8X9W - chains C and k of the 20 polymer chains in the assembly; structure by electron microscopy, 4.50 A resolution (low resolution: residue-level contacts below are approximate; hydrogen-bond / salt-bridge calls are withheld).

== Chain C ==
Protein: Major capsid protein
From: Human alphaherpesvirus 3
UniProt: P09245 (MCP_VZVD); numbering as in UniProt (aligned over 14-1394)
Sequence (1387 residues; numbered 8 to 1394; the number before each row is that of its first residue):
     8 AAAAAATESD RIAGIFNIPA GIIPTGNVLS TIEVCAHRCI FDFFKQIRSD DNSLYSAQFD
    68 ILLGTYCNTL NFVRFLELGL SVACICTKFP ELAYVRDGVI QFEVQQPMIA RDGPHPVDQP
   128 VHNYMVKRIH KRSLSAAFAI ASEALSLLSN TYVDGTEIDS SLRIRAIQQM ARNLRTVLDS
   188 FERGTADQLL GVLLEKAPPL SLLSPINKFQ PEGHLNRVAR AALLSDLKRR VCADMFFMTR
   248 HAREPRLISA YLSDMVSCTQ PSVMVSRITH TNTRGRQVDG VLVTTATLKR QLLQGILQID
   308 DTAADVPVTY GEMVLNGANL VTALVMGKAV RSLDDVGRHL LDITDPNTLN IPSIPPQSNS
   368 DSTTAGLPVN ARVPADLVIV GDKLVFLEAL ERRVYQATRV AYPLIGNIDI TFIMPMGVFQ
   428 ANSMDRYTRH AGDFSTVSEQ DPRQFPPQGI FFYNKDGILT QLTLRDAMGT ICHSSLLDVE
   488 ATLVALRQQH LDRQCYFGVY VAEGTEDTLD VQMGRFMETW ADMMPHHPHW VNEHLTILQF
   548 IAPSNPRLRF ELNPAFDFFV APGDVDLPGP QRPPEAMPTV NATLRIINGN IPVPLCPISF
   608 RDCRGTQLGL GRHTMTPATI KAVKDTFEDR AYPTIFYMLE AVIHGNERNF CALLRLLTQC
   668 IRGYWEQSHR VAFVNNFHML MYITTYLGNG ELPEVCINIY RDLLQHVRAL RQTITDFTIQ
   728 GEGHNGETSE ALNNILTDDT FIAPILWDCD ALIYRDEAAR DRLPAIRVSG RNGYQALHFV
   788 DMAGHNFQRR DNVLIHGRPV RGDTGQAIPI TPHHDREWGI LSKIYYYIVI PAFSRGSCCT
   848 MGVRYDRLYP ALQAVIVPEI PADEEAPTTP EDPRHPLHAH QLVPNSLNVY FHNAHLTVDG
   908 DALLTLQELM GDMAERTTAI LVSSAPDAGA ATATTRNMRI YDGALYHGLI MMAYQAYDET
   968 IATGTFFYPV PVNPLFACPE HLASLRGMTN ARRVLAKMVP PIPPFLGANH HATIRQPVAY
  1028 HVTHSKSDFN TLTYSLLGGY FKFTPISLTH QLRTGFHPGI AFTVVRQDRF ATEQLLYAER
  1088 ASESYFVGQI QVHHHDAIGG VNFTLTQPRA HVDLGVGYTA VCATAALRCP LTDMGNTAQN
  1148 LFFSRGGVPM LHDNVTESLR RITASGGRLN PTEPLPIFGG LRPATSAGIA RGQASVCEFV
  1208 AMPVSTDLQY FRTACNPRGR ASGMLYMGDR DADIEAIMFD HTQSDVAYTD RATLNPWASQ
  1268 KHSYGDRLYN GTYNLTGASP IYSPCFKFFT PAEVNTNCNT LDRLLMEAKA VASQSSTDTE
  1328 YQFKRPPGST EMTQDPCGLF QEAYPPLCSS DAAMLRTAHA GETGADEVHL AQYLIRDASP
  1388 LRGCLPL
Not modelled in the structure: 46-60, 157-165, 672-677, 861-907, 961-970, 989-1001
Cystine bridges: C846-C985
Construct notes: expression tag (8-13); conflict I22 (Leu in P09245), N323 (Gln in P09245), A325 (Thr in P09245), S339 (Gly in P09245), L340 (Met in P09245), G344 (Ala in P09245), A814 (Gly in P09245)

== Chain k ==
Protein: CVC1
From: Human alphaherpesvirus 3
Sequence (550 residues; row label = number of the first residue in the row; note: 146 numbers in that range are skipped by the numbering (no residue carries them; nothing is unmodelled there)):
     1 MNAHLANEVQ YDLGH
    20 PSSLVHVIIS SECLAAAGIP LAALMR
    54 ANFQVEIQTR AHATGDCTPW CTAFAAYVPA DAVGELLAPV VPAHPGLLPR ASSAGGLFVS
   114 LPVVCDAQGV YDPYAVAALR LAWGSGASCA RVILFSYDEL VPPNTRYAAD STRIMRVCRH
   174 LCRYVALLGA AAPPAAKEAA AHLSMGL
   230 PPISPEEQLT APGGDTTAAQ DVSIAQENEE ILALVQR
   355 RSLVEWLDRG WEALAGGDRP DWLWSRRSIS VVLRHHYGTK QRFVVVSYEN SVAWGGRRAR
   415 PPLLSSALAT ALTEACAAER VVRPHQLSPA GQAELLLRFP ALEVPLRHPR PVLPPFDIAA
   475 EVAFTARIHL ACLRALGQAI RAALQGGPRI SQRLRYDFGP DQRAWLGEVT RRFPILLENL
   535 MRAVEGTAPD AFFHTAYALA VLAHLGGR
   569 VVPLGDDLPA RFADSDGHYV FDYYSTSGDT LRLNNRPIAV AMD
   618 EQSKCRFMEA
   633 PRRVCEQYLP GESYAYLCLG FNRRLCGIVV FPGGFAFTIN IAAYLSLSDP VARAAVLRFC
   693 RKVS

== Chain C / chain k interface ==
Contacting residue pairs - 20 pairs, chain C then chain k:
  Q495(C) with Q639(k)
  H497(C) with Y640(k); Y646(k)
  D571(C) with L599(k); R600(k); R635(k)
  P577(C) with D597(k)
  R579(C) with D597(k)
  P580(C) with G596(k)
  P581(C) with G596(k); D597(k)
  E582(C) with S593(k); S595(k); G596(k); D597(k)
  M584(C) with V636(k); C637(k); Y640(k); Y648(k)
  A940(C) with A41(k)
Also at the interface, not in a pair above, chain C (12 interface residues in all): A583, T586
Also at the interface, not in a pair above, chain k (17 interface residues in all): M44, L601, N602

== Overview ==
12 residues of chain C face 17 of chain k across their interface.
Chain C is Major capsid protein and chain k is CVC1, both from Human alphaherpesvirus 3; the structure, portal
vertex capsomer of the VZV C-Capsid, was determined by electron microscopy (same publication as 8X9X, 8X9Y,
8X9Z, 8XA0, 8XA1, 8XA2 and 8XA3).
